PDB entry 7NK9 | electron microscopy, 2.90 A resolution | chains a and d of the 14 polymer chains in the assembly

Chain a:
Protein: ATP synthase subunit a
From: Mycolicibacterium smegmatis (strain ATCC 700084 / mc(2)155)
UniProt: A0R206 (A0R206_MYCS2); residue numbers follow UniProt; this construct covers 1-252
Sequence (252 residues; numbered 1 to 252; the number before each row is that of its first residue):
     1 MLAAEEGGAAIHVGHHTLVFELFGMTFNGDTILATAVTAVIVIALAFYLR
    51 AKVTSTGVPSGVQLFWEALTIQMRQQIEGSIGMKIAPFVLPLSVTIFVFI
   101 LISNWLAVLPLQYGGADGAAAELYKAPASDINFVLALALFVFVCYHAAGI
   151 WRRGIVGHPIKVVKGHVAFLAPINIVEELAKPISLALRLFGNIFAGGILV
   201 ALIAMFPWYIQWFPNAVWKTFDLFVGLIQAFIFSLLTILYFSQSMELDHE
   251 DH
Unresolved in the structure: 1-9, 248-252
From the paper describing this entry:
  - catalytic residues: H12, H15, H16, D30, N104, Q112, D117, E122, K125, H146, R153, K161, H166, N174, E177, E178, K181, S184, K219, D222, Q229, Y240 (proposed by the authors, not directly observed)

Chain d:
Protein: ATP synthase subunit b-delta
From: Mycolicibacterium smegmatis (strain ATCC 700084 / mc(2)155)
UniProt: A0R203 (ATPFD_MYCS2); residue numbers follow UniProt; this construct covers 1-445
Sequence (445 residues; each row starts with the number of its first residue):
     1 MSIFIGQLIGFAVIAFIIVKWVVPPVRTLMRNQQEAVRAALAESAEAAKK
    51 LADADAMHAKALADAKAESEKVTEEAKQDSERIAAQLSEQAGSEAERIKA
   101 QGAQQIQLMRQQLIRQLRTGLGAEAVNKAAEIVRAHVADPQAQSATVDRF
   151 LSELEQMAPSSVVIDTAATSRLRAASRQSLAALVEKFDSVAGGLDADGLT
   201 NLADELASVAKLLLSETALNKHLAEPTDDSAPKVRLLERLLSDKVSATTL
   251 DLLRTAVSNRWSTESNLIDAVEHTARLALLKRAEIAGEVDEVEEQLFRFG
   301 RVLDAEPRLSALLSDYTTPAEGRVALLDKALTGRPGVNQTAAALLSQTVG
   351 LLRGERADEAVIDLAELAVSRRGEVVAHVSAAAELSDAQRTRLTEVLSRI
   401 YGRPVSVQLHVDPELLGGLSITVGDEVIDGSIASRLAAAQTGLPD
Unresolved in the structure: 60-445

Interface between chain a and chain d:
Pairs across the interface (32; chain a residue first):
  T56(a) - L41(d)
  V58(a) - R38(d)
  P59(a) - Q34(d)  hydrogen bond (backbone-side chain)
  P59(a) - V37(d)
  L64(a) - M30(d)
  L64(a) - Q33(d)
  L64(a) - Q34(d)
  V108(a) - F11(d)
  P110(a) - Q7(d)
  P110(a) - F11(d)  hydrophobic
  L111(a) - Q7(d)
  Q112(a) - F4(d)
  Q112(a) - Q7(d)  hydrogen bond (backbone-side chain)
  Y113(a) - I3(d)
  G114(a) - M1(d)
  G114(a) - I3(d)
  A120(a) - I3(d)  hydrophobic
  A204(a) - I3(d)
  W208(a) - S2(d)
  W208(a) - G6(d)
  Q211(a) - I3(d)  hydrogen bond (side chain-backbone)
  Q211(a) - Q7(d)
  W212(a) - G6(d)
  W212(a) - I9(d)  hydrophobic
  W212(a) - G10(d)
  W212(a) - V13(d)  hydrophobic
  N215(a) - G10(d)
  A216(a) - G10(d)
  A216(a) - V13(d)  hydrophobic
  A216(a) - I14(d)
  K219(a) - I14(d)
  T220(a) - I14(d)
Interface residues without a listed pair, chain a (25 interface residues in all): S55, G57, S60, G61, L109, L223
Interface residues without a listed pair, chain d (20 interface residues in all): I5, L8, I18

Overview:
25 residues of chain a and 20 residues of chain d are in contact; the contacts include 3 hydrogen bonds. Polar
pairs include P59(a)-Q34(d), Q112(a)-Q7(d) and Q211(a)-I3(d). From the paper: catalytic residues H12(a),
H15(a) and H16(a) among others.
Here chain a is ATP synthase subunit a and chain d is ATP synthase subunit b-delta, both from
Mycolicibacterium smegmatis (strain ATCC 700084 / mc(2)155). Entry 7NK9 (Mycobacterium smegmatis ATP synthase
Fo domain state 1) was determined by electron microscopy together with 7NJK, 7NJL, 7NJM, 7NJN, 7NJO, 7NJP and
20 further entries from the same study.
